7PTY - chains A and B; structure by electron microscopy, 4.63 A resolution (low resolution: residue-level contacts below are approximate; hydrogen-bond / salt-bridge calls are withheld).

== Chain A (and B) ==
Molecule: Delta-latroinsectotoxin-Lt1a
Organism: Latrodectus tredecimguttatus
Notes: chain B of this document is another copy of the same molecule, construct and numbering; everything in this record applies to it too
UniProtKB: Q25338 (LITD_LATTR); residues 1-1214 here = UniProt positions 1-1214
Amino-acid sequence (1296 residues; row label = number of the first residue in the row; numbers below 1 keep their minus sign (Met-62 is residue -62)):
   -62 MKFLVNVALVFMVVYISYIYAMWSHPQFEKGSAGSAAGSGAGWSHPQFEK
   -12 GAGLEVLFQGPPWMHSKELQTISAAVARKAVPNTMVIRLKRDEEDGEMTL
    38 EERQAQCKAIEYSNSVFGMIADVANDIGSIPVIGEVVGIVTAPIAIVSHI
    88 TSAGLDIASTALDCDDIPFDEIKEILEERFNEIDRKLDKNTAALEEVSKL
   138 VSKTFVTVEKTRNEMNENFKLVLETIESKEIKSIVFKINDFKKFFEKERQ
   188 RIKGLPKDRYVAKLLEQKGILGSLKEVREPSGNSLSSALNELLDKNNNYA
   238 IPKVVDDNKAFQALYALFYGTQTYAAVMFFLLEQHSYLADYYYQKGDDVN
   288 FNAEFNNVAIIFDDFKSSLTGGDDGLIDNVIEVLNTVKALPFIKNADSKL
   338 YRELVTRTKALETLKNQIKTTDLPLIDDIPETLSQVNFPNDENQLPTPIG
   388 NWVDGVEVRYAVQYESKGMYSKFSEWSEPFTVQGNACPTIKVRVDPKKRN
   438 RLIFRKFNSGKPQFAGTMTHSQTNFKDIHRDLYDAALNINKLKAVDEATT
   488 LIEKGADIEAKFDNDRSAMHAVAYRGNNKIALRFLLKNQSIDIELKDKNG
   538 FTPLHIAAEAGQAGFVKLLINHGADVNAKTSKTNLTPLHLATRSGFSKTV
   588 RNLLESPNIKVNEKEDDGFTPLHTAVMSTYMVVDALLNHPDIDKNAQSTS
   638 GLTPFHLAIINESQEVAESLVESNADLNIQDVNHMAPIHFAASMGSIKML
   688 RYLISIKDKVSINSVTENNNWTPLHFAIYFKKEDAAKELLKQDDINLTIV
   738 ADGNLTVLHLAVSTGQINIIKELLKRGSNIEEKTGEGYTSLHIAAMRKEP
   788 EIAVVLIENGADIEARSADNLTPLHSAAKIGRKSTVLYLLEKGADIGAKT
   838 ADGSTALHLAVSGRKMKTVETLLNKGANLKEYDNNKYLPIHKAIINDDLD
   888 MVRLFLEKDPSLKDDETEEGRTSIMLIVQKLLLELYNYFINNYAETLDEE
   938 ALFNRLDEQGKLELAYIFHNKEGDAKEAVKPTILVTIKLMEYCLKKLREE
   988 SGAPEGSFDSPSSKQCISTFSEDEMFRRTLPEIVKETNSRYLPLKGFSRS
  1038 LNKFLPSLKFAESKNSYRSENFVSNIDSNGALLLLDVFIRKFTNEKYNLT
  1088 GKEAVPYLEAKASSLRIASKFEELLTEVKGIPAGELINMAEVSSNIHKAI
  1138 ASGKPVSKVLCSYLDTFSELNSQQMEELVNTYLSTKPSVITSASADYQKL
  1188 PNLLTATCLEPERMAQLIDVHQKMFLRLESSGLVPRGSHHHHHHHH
Disordered / not traced: -62 to 49, 91-92, 99-105, 237-245, 355-365, 929-1233 (chain B: -62 to 49, 237-244, 356-361, 929-1233)
Sequence notes: initiating methionine (-62); expression tag (-61 to 0, 1215-1233)
UniProt features mapped onto this chain:
  - region: Ile64 to Ser89 (Helix H2 is the probable transmembrane region of the tetrameric pore inserted in the target cell membrane), Ala250 to Leu269 (Helix H8 is the probable transmembrane region of the tetrameric pore inserted in the target cell membrane)

== How chain A and chain B interact ==
Pairs across the interface (27):
  Ile297(A) - Lys200(B)
  Ser304(A) - Arg188(B)
  Asp310(A) - Lys184(B)
  Ser371(A) - Tyr511(B)
  Ser371(A) - Arg512(B)
  Gln372(A) - Ile476(B)
  Gln372(A) - Tyr511(B)
  Gln372(A) - Arg512(B)
  Gln372(A) - Ala547(B)
  Gln372(A) - Gln549(B)
  Val373(A) - Ala547(B)
  Asn374(A) - Ile476(B)
  Asn374(A) - Lys478(B)
  Phe375(A) - Lys478(B)
  Pro376(A) - Lys478(B)
  Val419(A) - Ile476(B)
  Gln420(A) - Asn477(B)
  Gln420(A) - Lys480(B)
  Gly421(A) - Asn477(B)
  Gly421(A) - Lys480(B)
  Lys428(A) - Tyr511(B)
  Arg430(A) - Ser581(B)
  Arg430(A) - Phe583(B)
  Val431(A) - Glu546(B)
  Pro433(A) - Arg580(B)
  Lys435(A) - Asn648(B)
  Lys435(A) - Glu649(B)
Also at the interface, not in a pair above, chain A (18 interface residues in all): Lys434
Also at the interface, not in a pair above, chain B (22 interface residues in all): Val74, Ala199, Gly582, Met614, Ile647

== Overview ==
18 residues of chain A face 22 of chain B across their interface.
Chain A and chain B are both Delta-latroinsectotoxin-Lt1a (Latrodectus tredecimguttatus); the structure,
Delta-latroinsectotoxin dimer, was determined by electron microscopy, deposited together with 7PTX.
